Entry 4HIX (X-ray diffraction, 2.20 A resolution); this record covers chains L and A of the 3 polymer chains in the assembly.

# Chain L
Name: Humanized 3D6 Fab light chain
Organism: homo Sapiens, Mus musculus
Notes: antibody fragment or engineered binder
Chain sequence (220 residues; each row starts with the number of its first residue; a row labelled like 27A-27E holds insertion residues (27A, then the next letters in order); numbering starts at 0):
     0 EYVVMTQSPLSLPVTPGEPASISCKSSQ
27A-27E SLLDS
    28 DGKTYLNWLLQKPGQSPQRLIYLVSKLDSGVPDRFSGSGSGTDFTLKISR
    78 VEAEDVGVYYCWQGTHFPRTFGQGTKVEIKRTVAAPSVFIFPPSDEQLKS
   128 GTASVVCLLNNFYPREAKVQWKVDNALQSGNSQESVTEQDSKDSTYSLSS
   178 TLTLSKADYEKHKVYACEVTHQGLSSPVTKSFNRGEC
Unresolved in the structure: 0
Cystine bridges: Cys23-Cys88, Cys134-Cys194

# Chain A
Name: Beta-amyloid protein 40
Reference sequence: P05067 (A4_HUMAN); residues 1-28 here correspond to UniProt positions 672-699 (UniProt number = residue number + 671)
Chain sequence (28 residues; numbered 1 to 28; the number before each row is that of its first residue):
     1 DAEFRHDSGYEVHHQKLVFFAEDVGSNK
Unresolved in the structure: 7-28
What the authors report for this chain:
  - contacts within the chain: Asp1-Glu3 (hydrogen bond), Asp1-Phe4 (backbone contact), Ala2-Arg5 (backbone contact)

# Chain L / chain A interface
Contacting residue pairs - 16 pairs, chain L then chain A:
  Asp27D(L) - Arg5(A)  salt bridge
  Asp27D(L) - His6(A)  salt bridge
  Asp28(L) - Arg5(A)  salt bridge
  Tyr32(L) - Arg5(A)
  Trp89(L) - Asp1(A)  hydrogen bond
  Gly91(L) - Asp1(A)
  Gly91(L) - Ala2(A)  hydrogen bond (backbone-backbone)
  Gly91(L) - Arg5(A)  hydrogen bond (backbone-side chain)
  Thr92(L) - Ala2(A)
  Thr92(L) - Arg5(A)
  His93(L) - Ala2(A)
  Phe94(L) - Ala2(A)
  Phe94(L) - Glu3(A)
  Arg96(L) - Asp1(A)  salt bridge
  Arg96(L) - Glu3(A)  salt bridge
  Arg96(L) - Phe4(A)
Also at the interface, not in a pair above, chain L (10 interface residues in all): Asn34
Interface features reported in the paper:
  - pairs named by the authors: Tyr32(L)-Arg5(A) (pi stacking)
  - epitope / paratope residues, chain L: Tyr32(L)
  - epitope / paratope residues, chain A: Ala2(A)

# In short
10 residues of chain L face 6 of chain A across their interface; the contacts include 3 hydrogen bonds and 5
salt bridges. Polar contacts include Asp27D(L)-Arg5(A), Asp27D(L)-His6(A) and Asp28(L)-Arg5(A). The paper
describes pi stacking between Tyr32(L) and Arg5(A). The paper reports epitope/paratope residues Tyr32(L) and
Ala2(A); contacts within the chain involving Glu3(A), Asp1(A) and Phe4(A) among others.
Chain L is Humanized 3D6 Fab light chain (homo Sapiens, Mus musculus) and chain A is Beta-amyloid protein 40;
the structure, Crystal structure of a humanised 3D6 Fab bound to amyloid beta peptide, was determined by X-ray
diffraction.
